Entry 8SUY (electron microscopy, 3.38 A resolution); this record covers chains A and B.

# Chain A
Protein: Nuclear cap-binding protein subunit 1
From: Homo sapiens
UniProtKB: Q09161 (NCBP1_HUMAN); numbering as in UniProt (aligned over 1-790)
Sequence (790 residues; row label = number of the first residue in the row):
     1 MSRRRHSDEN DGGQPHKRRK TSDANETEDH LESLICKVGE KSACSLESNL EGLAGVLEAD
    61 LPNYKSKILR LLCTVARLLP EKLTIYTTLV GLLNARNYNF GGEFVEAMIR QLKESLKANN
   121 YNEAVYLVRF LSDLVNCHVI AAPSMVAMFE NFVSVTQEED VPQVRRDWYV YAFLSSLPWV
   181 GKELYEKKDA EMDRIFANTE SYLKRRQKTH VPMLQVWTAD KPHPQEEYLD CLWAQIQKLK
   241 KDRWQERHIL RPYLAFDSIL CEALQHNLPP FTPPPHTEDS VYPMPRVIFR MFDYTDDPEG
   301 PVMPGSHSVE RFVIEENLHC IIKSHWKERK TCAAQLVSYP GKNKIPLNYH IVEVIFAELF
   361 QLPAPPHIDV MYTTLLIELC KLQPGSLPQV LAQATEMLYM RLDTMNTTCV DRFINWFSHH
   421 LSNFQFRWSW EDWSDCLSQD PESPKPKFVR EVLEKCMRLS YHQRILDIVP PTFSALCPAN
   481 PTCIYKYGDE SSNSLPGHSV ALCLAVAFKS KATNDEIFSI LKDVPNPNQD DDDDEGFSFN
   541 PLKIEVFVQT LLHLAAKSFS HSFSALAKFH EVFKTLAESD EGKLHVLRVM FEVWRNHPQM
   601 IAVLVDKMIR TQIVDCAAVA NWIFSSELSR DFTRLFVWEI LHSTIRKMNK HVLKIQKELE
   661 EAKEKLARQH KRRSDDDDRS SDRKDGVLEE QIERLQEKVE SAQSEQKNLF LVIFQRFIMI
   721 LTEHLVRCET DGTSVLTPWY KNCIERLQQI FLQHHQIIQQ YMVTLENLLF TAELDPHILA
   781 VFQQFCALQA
Disordered / not traced: 1-26, 42-44, 528-538
What the authors report for this chain:
  - disease-associated variants - K330N (citing earlier work)

# Chain B
Protein: Nuclear cap-binding protein subunit 2
From: Homo sapiens
UniProtKB: P52298 (NCBP2_HUMAN); residues 1-156 here = UniProt positions 1-156
Sequence (156 residues; each row starts with the number of its first residue):
     1 MSGGLLKALR SDSYVELSQY RDQHFRGDNE EQEKLLKKSC TLYVGNLSFY TTEEQIYELF
    61 SKSGDIKKII MGLDKMKKTA CGFCFVEYYS RADAENAMRY INGTRLDDRI IRTDWDAGFK
   121 EGRQYGRGRS GGQVRDEYRQ DYDAGRGGYG KLAQNQ
Disordered / not traced: 1-4, 150-156
Small-molecule neighbours: 7N-methyl-8-hydroguanosine-5'-diphosphate (M7G): Tyr-20, Asp-22, Tyr-43, Phe-83, Phe-85, Arg-112, Asp-114, Trp-115, Asp-116, Arg-123, Tyr-125, Arg-127, Gln-133, Val-134, Arg-135
What the authors report for this chain:
  - conformationally variable residues (loop rearrangement): Glu-16 to Asp-28
  - binding site for 7N-methyl-8-hydroguanosine-5'-diphosphate: Tyr-20, Tyr-43
  - disease-associated variants - R105C, I110M (citing earlier work)

# How chain A and chain B interact
Contacting residue pairs (47):
  Cys-36(A) / Leu-6(B)  hydrophobic
  Leu-78(A) / Leu-9(B)  hydrophobic
  Leu-79(A) / Leu-6(B)  hydrophobic
  Leu-79(A) / Leu-9(B)  hydrophobic
  Ser-324(A) / Leu-9(B)
  Trp-326(A) / Tyr-100(B)  hydrogen bond (backbone-side chain)
  Lys-327(A) / Leu-9(B)  hydrogen bond (side chain-backbone)
  Lys-327(A) / Asp-12(B)
  Lys-327(A) / Arg-99(B)
  Lys-327(A) / Tyr-100(B)
  Glu-328(A) / Ser-11(B)
  Glu-328(A) / Asp-12(B)
  Glu-328(A) / Ser-13(B)  hydrogen bond (side chain-backbone)
  Glu-328(A) / Tyr-14(B)
  Arg-329(A) / Tyr-14(B)
  Arg-329(A) / Arg-99(B)  hydrogen bond (side chain-backbone)
  Arg-329(A) / Tyr-100(B)
  Arg-329(A) / Asn-102(B)  hydrogen bond (side chain-backbone)
  Lys-330(A) / Tyr-14(B)
  Ile-368(A) / Tyr-100(B)  hydrophobic
  Val-370(A) / Lys-62(B)
  Met-371(A) / Tyr-100(B)  hydrophobic
  Thr-374(A) / Tyr-100(B)
  His-419(A) / Leu-59(B)
  His-419(A) / Lys-62(B)
  His-419(A) / Thr-104(B)
  Asn-423(A) / Thr-104(B)
  Asn-423(A) / Arg-105(B)
  Gln-425(A) / Asp-108(B)
  Lys-455(A) / Glu-58(B)
  Arg-458(A) / Gln-55(B)
  Arg-458(A) / Glu-58(B)  salt bridge
  Leu-459(A) / Gln-55(B)  hydrogen bond (backbone-side chain)
  Leu-459(A) / Glu-58(B)
  Ser-460(A) / Gln-55(B)
  Tyr-461(A) / Tyr-50(B)
  Tyr-461(A) / Asp-107(B)
  Ser-558(A) / Glu-53(B)
  Phe-559(A) / Glu-53(B)
  Phe-559(A) / Glu-54(B)
  Ser-560(A) / Glu-53(B)  hydrogen bond (backbone-side chain)
  Gln-599(A) / Glu-54(B)  hydrogen bond (side chain-backbone)
  Gln-599(A) / Glu-58(B)
  Val-603(A) / Tyr-57(B)
  Arg-610(A) / Asp-65(B)  salt bridge
  Arg-610(A) / Tyr-89(B)  hydrogen bond
  Lys-650(A) / Asp-65(B)
Other interface residues (no listed pair), chain A (32 interface residues in all): Glu-378, Asn-415, Ser-422, Lys-557
Other interface residues (no listed pair), chain B (28 interface residues in all): Arg-10, Ser-63, Asn-96, Gly-103, Leu-106

# Overview
Chain A and chain B form an interface of 32 and 28 residues respectively, with 9 hydrogen bonds and 2 salt
bridges. Polar contacts include Arg-458(A)/Glu-58(B), Arg-610(A)/Asp-65(B) and Trp-326(A)/Tyr-100(B). Bound to
chain B: 7N-methyl-8-hydroguanosine-5'-diphosphate. From the paper: a binding site for
7N-methyl-8-hydroguanosine-5'-diphosphate at Tyr-20(B) and Tyr-43(B); conformational variability at Glu-16(B).
Here chain A is Nuclear cap-binding protein subunit 1 and chain B is Nuclear cap-binding protein subunit 2,
both from Homo sapiens. Entry 8SUY (Cryo-EM structure of the human cap binding complex (CBC)) was determined
by electron microscopy.
